PDB entry 3DZF | X-ray diffraction, 2.01 A resolution | chain A

Chain A:
Name: ADP-ribosyl cyclase 1
From: Homo sapiens
Notes: EC 3.2.2.5; fragment: Enzymatic domain:
UniProtKB: P28907 (CD38_HUMAN); numbering as in UniProt (aligned over 45-300)
Chain sequence (262 residues; row label = number of the first residue in the row):
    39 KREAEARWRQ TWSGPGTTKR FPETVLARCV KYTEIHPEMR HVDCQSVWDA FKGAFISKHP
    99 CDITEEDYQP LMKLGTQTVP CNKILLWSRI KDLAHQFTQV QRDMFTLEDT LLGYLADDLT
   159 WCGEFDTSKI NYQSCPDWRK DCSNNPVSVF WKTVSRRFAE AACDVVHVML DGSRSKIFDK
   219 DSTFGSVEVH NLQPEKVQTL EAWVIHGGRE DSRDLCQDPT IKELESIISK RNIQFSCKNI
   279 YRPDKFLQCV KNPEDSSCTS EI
Not modelled in the structure: 39-44, 297-300
Construct notes: expression tag (39-44); engineered mutation T49 (Gln in P28907), D100 (Asn in P28907), D164 (Asn in P28907), D209 (Asn in P28907), D219 (Asn in P28907)
Disulfides: C67-C82, C99-C180, C119-C201, C160-C173, C254-C275, C287-C296
Ligand contacts: 2-deoxy-2-fluoro-5-O-phosphono-arabinose (RF5; 2-deoxy-2-fluoro-5-O-phosphono-alpha-D-arabinofuranose): W125, S126, R127, L145, E146, W189, S193, S220, T221, F222, E226
Curated features (UniProtKB/Swiss-Prot):
  - active site: C119, C201
  - natural variant: R140 (R140W: Seems to contribute to the development of type II diabetes)
  - mutagenesis: C119 (C119K: Loss of cADPR hydrolase activity; C119R/E/A: Loss of cADPR hydrolase and ADP-ribosyl cyclase activity), C160 (C160A: Loss of cADPR hydrolase and ADP-ribosyl cyclase activity), C173 (C173A: Loss of cADPR hydrolase and ADP-ribosyl cyclase activity), C201 (C201D/K/A: Loss of cADPR hydrolase and ADP-ribosyl cyclase activity; C201E: Loss of cADPR hydrolase activity)
What the authors report for this chain:
  - binding site for 2-deoxy-2-fluoro-5-O-phosphono-arabinose: E146, T221, E226
  - catalytic residues: E226

Summary:
Ligands of chain A: 2-deoxy-2-fluoro-5-O-phosphono-arabinose. UniProt lists active-site residues C119 and C201
and 4 mutagenesis sites. From the paper: the catalytic residue E226; a binding site for
2-deoxy-2-fluoro-5-O-phosphono-arabinose at E146, T221 and E226.
Chain A is ADP-ribosyl cyclase 1 (Homo sapiens); the structure, Crystal structure of human CD38 extracellular
domain complexed with a covalent intermediate, ara-F-ribose-5'-phosphate, was determined by X-ray diffraction
(same publication as 3DZG, 3DZH, 3DZI, 3DZJ and 3DZK).
